PDB entry 7EO0 | electron microscopy, 3.75 A resolution | chains 3 and L of the 6 polymer chains in the assembly

# Chain 3
Name: O/tibet/99 VP3
From: Foot-and-mouth disease virus
Chain sequence (220 residues; numbered 1 to 220; the number before each row is that of its first residue):
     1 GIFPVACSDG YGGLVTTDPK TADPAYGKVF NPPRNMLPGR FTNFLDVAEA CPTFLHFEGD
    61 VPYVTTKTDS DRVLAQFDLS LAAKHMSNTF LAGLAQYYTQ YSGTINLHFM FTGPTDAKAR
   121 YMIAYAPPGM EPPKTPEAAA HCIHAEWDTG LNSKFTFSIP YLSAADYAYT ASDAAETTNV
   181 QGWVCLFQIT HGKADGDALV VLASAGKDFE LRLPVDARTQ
Unresolved in the structure: 220

# Chain L
Name: Ig lamda chain variable region
From: Bos taurus
UniProt: A0A6B9SCH7 (A0A6B9SCH7_BOVIN); residue numbers follow UniProt; this construct covers 1-112
Chain sequence (122 residues; each row starts with the number of its first residue):
     1 WAQAVLTQPS SVSASLGQRV SITCSGSSSN IGRYGATWYQ QVPGSGLRTI IYGSSRRPSG
    61 VPDRFSGSKS GNTVTLTISS LQPEDEADYF CAAYDISTNA VFGSGTTLTL LGDYKDDDDK
   121 GG
Unresolved in the structure: 1-3, 112-122
Construct notes: expression tag (113-122)
Disulfide bonds: C24-C91

# Chain 3 / chain L interface
Residue-residue contacts - 7 pairs, chain 3 then chain L:
  D71(3) with R33(L), salt bridge; Y34(L)
  R72(3) with Y34(L); Y94(L)
  K134(3) with I96(L)
  T135(3) with R33(L), hydrogen bond
  E137(3) with R33(L), salt bridge
Also at the interface, not in a pair above, chain 3 (6 interface residues in all): V73
Also at the interface, not in a pair above, chain L (5 interface residues in all): T98

# Overview
Chain 3 and chain L form an interface of 6 and 5 residues respectively, with 1 hydrogen bond and 2 salt
bridges. Polar pairs include D71(3)-R33(L), E137(3)-R33(L) and T135(3)-R33(L).
Chain 3 is O/tibet/99 VP3 (Foot-and-mouth disease virus) and chain L is Ig lamda chain variable region (Bos
taurus); the structure, Foot and mouth disease virus O/tibet/99-bound the single chain fragmen antibody C4,
was determined by electron microscopy.
